PDB entry 4LDJ | X-ray diffraction, 1.15 A resolution | chain A

== Chain A ==
Protein: GTPase KRas
From: Homo sapiens
UniProtKB: P01116 (RASK_HUMAN); residues 1-169 here = UniProt positions 1-169
Sequence (170 residues; numbered 0 to 169; the number before each row is that of its first residue; numbering starts at 0):
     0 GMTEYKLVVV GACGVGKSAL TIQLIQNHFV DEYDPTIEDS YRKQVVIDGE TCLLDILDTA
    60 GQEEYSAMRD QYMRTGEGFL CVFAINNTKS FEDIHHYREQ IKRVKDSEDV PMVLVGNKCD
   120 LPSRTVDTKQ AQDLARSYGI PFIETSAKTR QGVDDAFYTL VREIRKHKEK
Differences from the reference sequence: expression tag (0); engineered mutation Cys12 (Gly in P01116)
Metal / ion sites: Mg2+: Ser17 (together with GDP)
Ligand contacts: GDP (guanosine-5'-diphosphate): Ala11, Cys12, Gly13, Val14, Gly15, Lys16, Ser17, Ala18, Phe28, Asp30, Tyr32, Asn116, Lys117, Asp119, Leu120, Ser145, Ala146, Lys147
Reported in the primary citation:
  - binding site for GDP: Cys12

== Summary ==
Chain A binds GDP. From the paper: a binding site for GDP at Cys12.
Chain A is GTPase KRas (Homo sapiens); the structure, Crystal Structure of a GDP-bound G12C Oncogenic Mutant
of Human GTPase KRas, was determined by X-ray diffraction, deposited together with 4NMM and 4OBE.
